Entry 3IEU (X-ray diffraction, 2.80 A resolution); this record covers chain A.

Chain A:
Name: GTP-binding protein era
From: Escherichia coli K-12
UniProtKB: P06616 (ERA_ECOLI); residues 1-301 here = UniProt positions 1-301
Sequence (301 residues; row label = number of the first residue in the row):
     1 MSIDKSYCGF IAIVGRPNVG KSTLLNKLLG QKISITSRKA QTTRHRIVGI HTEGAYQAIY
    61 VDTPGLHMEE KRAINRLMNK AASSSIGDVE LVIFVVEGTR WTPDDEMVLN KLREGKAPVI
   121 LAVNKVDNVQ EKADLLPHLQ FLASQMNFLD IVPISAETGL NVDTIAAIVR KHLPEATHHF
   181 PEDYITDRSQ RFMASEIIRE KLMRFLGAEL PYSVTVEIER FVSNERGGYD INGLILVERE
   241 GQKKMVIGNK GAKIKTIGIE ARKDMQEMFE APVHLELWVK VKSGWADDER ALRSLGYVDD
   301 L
Unresolved in the structure: 1-3, 297-301
Residues lining bound ligands: GDP (guanosine-5'-diphosphate): Arg16, Pro17, Asn18, Val19, Gly20, Lys21, Ser22, Thr23, Asn124, Lys125, Asp127, Asn128, Ile154, Ser155, Ala156, Glu157
Curated features (UniProtKB/Swiss-Prot):
  - region: Gly15 to Ser22 (G1), Gln41 to His45 (G2), Asp62 to Gly65 (G3), Asn124 to Asp127 (G4), Ile154 to Ala156 (G5)
  - binding site (GTP): Gly15 to Ser22, Asp62 to Leu66, Asn124 to Asp127
  - modified residue: Thr36 (Phosphothreonine), Ser37 (Phosphoserine)
  - mutagenesis: Cys8 (C8A: In era770; 20-fold reduction in GTP-binding. Confers growth sensitivity at 42 degrees Celsius; when associated with an unpublished 22 residue replacement in the C-terminus), Pro17 (P17R: In era1; suppresses a number of temperature-sensitive mutations affecting cell cycle; P17V: Confers sensitivity to cold), Asn26 (N26S: Confers sensitivity to cold; overexpression does not suppress an rbfA disruption), Lys39 to Gly49 (In Era-de; does not complement a disruption mutant, overexpression in a wt cells inhibits growth. Binds GTP poorly, Km for GTP increases 5-fold, Vmax for GTPase is 55% that of wt ...), Thr42 to Thr43 (Does not complement a disruption mutant, Km for GTP increases 12-fold, Vmax for GTPase is 49% that of wt. Overexpression partially suppresses an rbfA disruption), Ala156 (A156D: Confers sensitivity to cold; overexpression partially suppresses an rbfA disruption), Glu200 (E200K: Confers sensitivity to cold, cells do not divide properly but do replicate DNA and segregate nucleoids normally. 16S rRNA processing is decreased, ribosome assembly is defective ...)

In short:
Ligands of chain A: GDP. UniProt lists 17 GTP-binding residues and 16 mutagenesis sites.
Chain A is GTP-binding protein era (Escherichia coli K-12); the structure, Crystal Structure of ERA in Complex
with GDP, was determined by X-ray diffraction together with 3IEV from the same study.
